5YS4 - chains A and D; structure by X-ray diffraction, 2.30 A resolution.

== Chain A (and D) ==
Name: DNA-damage inducible protein DDI1-like protein
Organism: Leishmania major
Notes: chain D of this document is another copy of the same molecule, construct and numbering; everything in this record applies to it too
Reference sequence: E9AC52 (E9AC52_LEIMA); residues 182-311 here correspond to UniProt positions 35-164 (UniProt number = residue number - 147)
Amino-acid sequence (130 residues; numbered 182 to 311; the number before each row is that of its first residue):
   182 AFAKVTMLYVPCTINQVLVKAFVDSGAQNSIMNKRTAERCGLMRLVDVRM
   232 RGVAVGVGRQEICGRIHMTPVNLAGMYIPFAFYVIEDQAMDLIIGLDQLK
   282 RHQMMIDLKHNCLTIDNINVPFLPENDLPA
Unresolved in the structure: 232-240, 311 (chain D: 182-185, 231-240, 311)
From the paper describing this entry:
  - conformationally variable residues (order/disorder transition): Arg230 to Arg240

== Chain A / chain D interface ==
Pairs across the interface (54; chain A residue first):
  Val186(A) - Gln209(D)  hydrogen bond (backbone-side chain)
  Val186(A) - Leu277(D)  hydrophobic
  Thr187(A) - Leu277(D)
  Thr187(A) - Lys281(D)  hydrogen bond (backbone-side chain)
  Met188(A) - Ser206(D)
  Met188(A) - Gly207(D)
  Met188(A) - Gln209(D)  hydrogen bond
  Met188(A) - Leu277(D)  hydrophobic
  Leu189(A) - Ser206(D)
  Leu189(A) - Leu277(D)  hydrophobic
  Leu189(A) - Lys281(D)
  Phe203(A) - Gly207(D)
  Val204(A) - Ser206(D)  hydrogen bond (backbone-side chain)
  Asp205(A) - Asp205(D)
  Asp205(A) - Ser206(D)
  Asp205(A) - Gly207(D)  hydrogen bond (side chain-backbone)
  Ser206(A) - Met188(D)
  Ser206(A) - Leu189(D)
  Ser206(A) - Val204(D)  hydrogen bond (side chain-backbone)
  Ser206(A) - Asp205(D)
  Ser206(A) - Ser206(D)  hydrogen bond (backbone-side chain)
  Ser206(A) - Ile287(D)
  Gly207(A) - Met188(D)
  Gly207(A) - Phe203(D)
  Gly207(A) - Asp205(D)  hydrogen bond (backbone-side chain)
  Gln209(A) - Val186(D)  hydrogen bond (side chain-backbone)
  Gln209(A) - Met188(D)
  Leu277(A) - Thr187(D)
  Leu277(A) - Met188(D)  hydrophobic
  Leu277(A) - Leu189(D)  hydrophobic
  Leu277(A) - Leu289(D)  hydrophobic
  Asp278(A) - Val186(D)
  Leu280(A) - Leu289(D)  hydrophobic
  Lys281(A) - Val186(D)
  Lys281(A) - Thr187(D)  hydrogen bond (side chain-backbone)
  Lys281(A) - Leu189(D)
  Lys281(A) - Leu289(D)
  Lys281(A) - Asn292(D)
  Gln284(A) - Lys290(D)
  Met285(A) - Leu289(D)  hydrogen bond (backbone-backbone)
  Met285(A) - Lys290(D)
  Met286(A) - Ile287(D)
  Met286(A) - Asp288(D)
  Ile287(A) - Met286(D)
  Ile287(A) - Ile287(D)  hydrogen bond (backbone-backbone)
  Asp288(A) - Met286(D)
  Leu289(A) - Leu277(D)  hydrophobic
  Leu289(A) - Leu280(D)  hydrophobic
  Leu289(A) - Lys281(D)
  Leu289(A) - Met285(D)  hydrogen bond (backbone-backbone)
  Lys290(A) - Gln284(D)
  Lys290(A) - Met285(D)
  Lys290(A) - Met286(D)
  His291(A) - Met286(D)
Interface residues without a listed pair, chain A (25 interface residues in all): Lys185, Ala208, Asn292
Interface residues without a listed pair, chain D (23 interface residues in all): Ala208, Asp278

== In short ==
Chain A and chain D form an interface of 25 and 23 residues respectively, with 13 hydrogen bonds. Among the
polar pairs are Val186(A)-Gln209(D), Thr187(A)-Lys281(D) and Met188(A)-Gln209(D). The paper reports
conformational variability at Arg230(A).
Both chains are DNA-damage inducible protein DDI1-like protein (Leishmania major). Entry 5YS4 (Crystal
structure of retroviral protease-like domain of Ddi1 from Leishmania major) was determined by X-ray
diffraction together with 5YQ8 from the same study.
